4DE9 - chain A; structure by X-ray diffraction, 1.79 A resolution.

# Chain A
Protein: Putative transcriptional regulator ywtF
From: Bacillus subtilis
UniProtKB: Q7WY78 (YWTF_BACSU); numbering as in UniProt (aligned over 46-322)
Chain sequence (286 residues; row label = number of the first residue in the row):
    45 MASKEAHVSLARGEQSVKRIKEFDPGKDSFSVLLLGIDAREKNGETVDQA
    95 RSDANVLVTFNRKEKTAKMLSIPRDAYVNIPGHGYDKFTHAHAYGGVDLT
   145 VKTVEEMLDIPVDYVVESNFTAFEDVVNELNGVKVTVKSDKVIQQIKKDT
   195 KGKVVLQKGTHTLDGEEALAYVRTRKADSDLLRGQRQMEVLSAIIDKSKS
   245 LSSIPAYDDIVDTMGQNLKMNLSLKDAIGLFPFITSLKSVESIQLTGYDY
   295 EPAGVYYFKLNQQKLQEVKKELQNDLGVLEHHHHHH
Unresolved in the structure: 45-50, 83-92, 220-224, 245-261, 323-330
Sequence notes: expression tag (45, 323-330)
Ligand contacts: VTP ((2Z,6Z,10Z,14Z,18Z,22E,26E)-3,7,11,15,19,23,27,31-octamethyldotriaconta-2,6,10,14,18,22,26,30-octaen-1-yl trihydrogen diphosphate): Val76, Leu78, Gly80, Ile81, Asp82, Asp97, Ala98, Val102, Phe104, Ala111, Met113, Arg118, Val160, Ser162, Asn163, Phe164, Phe167, Val170, Val216, Arg217, Arg227, Gln231, Leu235, Ser236, Ile238, Ile239, Leu262, Met264, Ala271, Ile278, Leu281

# Summary
Bound to chain A: compound VTP.
Chain A is Putative transcriptional regulator ywtF (Bacillus subtilis); the structure, LytR-CPS2A-psr family
protein YwtF (TagT) with bound octaprenyl pyrophosphate lipid, was determined by X-ray diffraction together
with 4DE8 from the same study.
